7UKT - chains A and L of the 4 polymer chains in the assembly; structure by X-ray diffraction, 2.37 A resolution.

[Chain A]
Name: Integrin alpha-IIb heavy chain
Source organism: Homo sapiens
UniProt: P08514 (ITA2B_HUMAN); residues 1-457 here correspond to UniProt positions 32-488 (UniProt number = residue number + 31)
Amino-acid sequence (457 residues; row label = number of the first residue in the row):
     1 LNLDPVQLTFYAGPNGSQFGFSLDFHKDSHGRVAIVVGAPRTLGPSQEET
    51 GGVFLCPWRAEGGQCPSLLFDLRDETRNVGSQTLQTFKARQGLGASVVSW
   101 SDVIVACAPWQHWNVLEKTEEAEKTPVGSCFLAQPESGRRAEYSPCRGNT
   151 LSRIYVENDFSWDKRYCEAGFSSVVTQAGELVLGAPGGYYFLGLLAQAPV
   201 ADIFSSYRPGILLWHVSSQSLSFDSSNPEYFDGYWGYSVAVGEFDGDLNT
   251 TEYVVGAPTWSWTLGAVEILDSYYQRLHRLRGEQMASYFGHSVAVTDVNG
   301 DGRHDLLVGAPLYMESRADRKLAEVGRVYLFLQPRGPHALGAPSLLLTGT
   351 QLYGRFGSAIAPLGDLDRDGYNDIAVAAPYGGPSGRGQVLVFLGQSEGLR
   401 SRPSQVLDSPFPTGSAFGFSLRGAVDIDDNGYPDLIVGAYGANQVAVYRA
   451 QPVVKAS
Disordered / not traced: 455-457
UniProt features mapped onto this chain:
  - binding site (Ca(2+)): E243, D245, D247, T250, E252, D297, N299, D301, R303, D305, D365, D367, D369, Y371, D373, D426, D428, N430, Y432, D434
  - glycosylation (N-linked (GlcNAc...) asparagine): N15, N249
Cystine bridges: C56-C65, C107-C130, C146-C167
Bound ions: Ca2+ site 1: E243, D245, D247, T250, E252; Ca2+ site 2: D297, N299, D301, R303, D305; Ca2+ site 3: D365, D367, D369, Y371, D373; Ca2+ site 4: D426, D428, N430, Y432, D434
Residues lining bound ligands: NJF ((1-{[(5S)-3-(4-carbamimidoylphenyl)-4,5-dihydro-1,2-oxazol-5-yl]methyl}piperidin-4-yl)acetic acid): D159, F160, Y189, Y190, L192, D224, S225, S226, F231

[Chain L]
Name: 10E5 Fab light chain
Source organism: Mus musculus
Notes: antibody fragment or engineered binder
Amino-acid sequence (214 residues; row label = number of the first residue in the row):
     1 DILMTQSPSSMSVSLGDTVSITCHASQGISSNIGWLQQKPGKSFMGLIYY
    51 GTNLVDGVPSRFSGSGSGADYSLTISSLDSEDFADYYCVQYAQLPYTFGG
   101 GTKLEIKRADAAPTVSIFPPSSEQLTSGGASVVCFLNNFYPKDINVKWKI
   151 DGSERQNGVLNSWTDQDSKDSTYSMSSTLTLTKDEYERHNSYTCEATHKT
   201 STSPIVKSFNRNEC
Cystine bridges: C23-C88, C134-C194

[How chain A and chain L interact]
Contacting residue pairs (18):
  R77(A) with N32(L), hydrogen bond; Y50(L); Y91(L)
  N78(A) with N32(L), hydrogen bond (backbone-side chain)
  V79(A) with N32(L); Y91(L); A92(L)
  G80(A) with Y91(L), hydrogen bond (backbone-backbone); A92(L), hydrogen bond (backbone-backbone); L94(L)
  S81(A) with A92(L), hydrogen bond (backbone-backbone); Q93(L); L94(L), hydrogen bond (side chain-backbone)
  R208(A) with Y49(L); N53(L)
  P209(A) with Y50(L)
  G210(A) with Y50(L)
  I211(A) with Y50(L), hydrophobic
Also at the interface, not in a pair above, chain L (10 interface residues in all): S30, D56

[Overview]
The interface between chain A and chain L involves 9 residues on one side and 10 on the other; the contacts
include 6 hydrogen bonds. Polar contacts include R77(A)-N32(L), N78(A)-N32(L) and S81(A)-L94(L). Bound to
chain A: compound NJF.
Here chain A is Integrin alpha-IIb heavy chain (Homo sapiens) and chain L is 10E5 Fab light chain (Mus
musculus). Entry 7UKT (Integrin alpha IIB beta3 complex with BMS4.2) was determined by X-ray diffraction,
deposited together with 7L8P, 7TCT, 7TD8, 7THO, 7TMZ, 7TPD and 15 further entries.
